PDB entry 8QM4 | X-ray diffraction, 1.85 A resolution | chains A and B

[Chain A (and B)]
Molecule: Eukaryotic translation initiation factor 4E
Organism: Homo sapiens
Notes: chain B of this document is another copy of the same molecule, construct and numbering; everything in this record applies to it too
UniProt: P06730 (IF4E_HUMAN); residues 36-217 here = UniProt positions 36-217
Chain sequence (215 residues; row label = number of the first residue in the row):
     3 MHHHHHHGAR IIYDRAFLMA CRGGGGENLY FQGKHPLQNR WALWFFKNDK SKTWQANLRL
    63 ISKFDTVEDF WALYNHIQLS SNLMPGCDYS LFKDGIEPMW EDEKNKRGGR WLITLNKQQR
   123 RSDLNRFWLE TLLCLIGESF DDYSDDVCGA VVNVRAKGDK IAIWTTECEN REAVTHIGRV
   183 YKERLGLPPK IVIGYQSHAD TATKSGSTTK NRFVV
Not modelled in the structure: 3-10, 209-211 (chain B: 3-8, 25-35)
Sequence notes: initiating methionine (3); expression tag (4-35); conflict Asn127 (Asp in P06730)
Ligand contacts: 3-phenylphenol (W5B): Leu45, Phe66, Phe72, Leu75, Tyr76, Ile79, Gln80, Leu81, Ser82, Tyr91, Leu93, Trp130, Leu134
UniProt features mapped onto this chain:
  - region (EIF4EBP1/2/3 binding): His37 to Gln40, Trp73 to Asn77, Glu132 to Gly139
  - binding site (mRNA): Trp56, Gln57, Trp102, Glu103, Arg157 to Lys162, Thr205 to Ser207
  - site: Lys159 (Microbial infection: Interaction with potato virus Y VPg)
  - modified residue: Ser209 (Phosphoserine)
  - mutagenesis: Ser53 (S53A/D: No effect on phosphorylation level nor incorporation into eIF4F complex; S53A: Does not affect ability to rescue growth of yeast lacking a functional EIF4E/CDC33 gene), Trp56 (W56A: Impairs mRNA nuclear export. Reduces affinity for ribavirin), Trp73 (W73A: Abolishes binding to EIF4EBP1. Impairs interaction with DDX3X. Does not impair mRNA nuclear export. Does not affect affinity for ribavirin), Trp102 (W102L: Decrease in mRNA cap binding; when associated with A-105), Glu103 (E103A: No effect), Asp104 (D104A: No effect), Glu105 (E105A: Decrease in mRNA cap binding; when associated with L-102), Lys119 (K119A: Higher affinity for EIF4G1), Ser209 (S209A: Abolishes resistance to cellular stress and DNA-damaging agents. Does not affect ability to rescue growth of yeast lacking a functional EIF4E/CDC33 gene; S209D: Phosphomimetic mutant ...)
Reported in the primary citation:
  - contacts within the chain: Phe47-Leu85 (hydrophobic contact), Leu85-Cys89 (hydrophobic contact), Leu85-Tyr91 (hydrophobic contact), Leu85-Val156 (hydrophobic contact)
  - mutagenesis - W56A, S209A: unchanged binding to eIF4G
  - mutagenesis - W73F, L85R, L134R: decreased binding to eIF4G
  - mutagenesis - W56A, W73F/L85R: decreased growth
  - mutagenesis - W73F, L85R, S209A: unchanged growth
  - mutagenesis - W73F, W73F/L85R, L85R, L134R: decreased stability
  - post-translational modification sites: Ser209 (citing earlier work)

[How chain A and chain B interact]
Contacting residue pairs - 21 pairs, chain A then chain B:
  Pro38(A) - His9(B)
  Arg42(A) - Ala11(B)
  Trp46(A) - Arg42(B)
  Trp46(A) - Asp67(B)
  Lys54(A) - Glu99(B)  salt bridge
  Gln57(A) - Leu62(B)
  Gln57(A) - Lys65(B)  hydrogen bond (backbone-side chain)
  Ala58(A) - Leu62(B)
  Ala58(A) - Lys65(B)  hydrogen bond (backbone-side chain)
  Leu60(A) - Arg42(B)  hydrogen bond (backbone-side chain)
  Leu60(A) - Lys65(B)  hydrogen bond (backbone-side chain)
  Leu60(A) - Asp96(B)
  Arg61(A) - Asp96(B)  hydrogen bond (side chain-backbone)
  Arg61(A) - Gly97(B)  hydrogen bond (side chain-backbone)
  Leu62(A) - Arg42(B)
  Leu62(A) - Asp96(B)  hydrogen bond (backbone-side chain)
  Lys65(A) - Leu39(B)  hydrogen bond (side chain-backbone)
  Asp67(A) - His9(B)  salt bridge
  Asp67(A) - Gly10(B)  hydrogen bond (side chain-backbone)
  Thr68(A) - His9(B)
  Asp96(A) - Pro38(B)
Interface residues without a listed pair, chain A (16 interface residues in all): Asp71, Gly97, Glu99
Interface residues without a listed pair, chain B (15 interface residues in all): Ile13, Gln40, Thr68

[In short]
16 residues of chain A and 15 residues of chain B are in contact, with 9 hydrogen bonds and 2 salt bridges.
Polar pairs include Lys54(A)-Glu99(B), Asp67(A)-His9(B) and Gln57(A)-Lys65(B). The paper reports that W73F,
W73F/L85R and L85R of chain A, among others, reduce stability; a modification site at Ser209(A); 6
substitutions were tested in all.
Both chains are Eukaryotic translation initiation factor 4E (Homo sapiens). Entry 8QM4 (Potential drug binding
sites for translation initiation factor eIF4E) was determined by X-ray diffraction together with 8QM5, 8QM6,
8QM7, 8QM8 and 8QM9 from the same study.
